Entry 6RD6 (electron microscopy, 2.75 A resolution); this record covers chains 2 and 7 of the 5 polymer chains in the assembly.

Chain 2:
Molecule: ASA-2: Polytomella F-ATP synthase associated subunit 2
Source organism: Polytomella sp. Pringsheim 198.80
Sequence (441 residues; numbered 5 to 445; the number before each row is that of its first residue):
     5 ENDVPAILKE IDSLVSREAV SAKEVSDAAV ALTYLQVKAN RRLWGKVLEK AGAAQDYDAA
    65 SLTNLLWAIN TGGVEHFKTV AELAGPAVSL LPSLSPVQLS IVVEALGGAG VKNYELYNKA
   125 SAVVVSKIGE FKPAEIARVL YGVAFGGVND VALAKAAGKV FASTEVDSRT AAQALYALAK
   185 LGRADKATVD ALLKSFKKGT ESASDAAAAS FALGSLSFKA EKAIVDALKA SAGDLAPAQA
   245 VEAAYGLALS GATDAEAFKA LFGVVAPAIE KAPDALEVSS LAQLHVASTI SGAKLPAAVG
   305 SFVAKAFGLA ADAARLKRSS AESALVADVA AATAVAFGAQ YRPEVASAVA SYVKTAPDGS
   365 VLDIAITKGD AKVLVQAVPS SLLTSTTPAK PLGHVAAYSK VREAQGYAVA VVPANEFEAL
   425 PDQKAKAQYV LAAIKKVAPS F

Chain 7:
Molecule: Mitochondrial ATP synthase associated protein ASA7
Source organism: Polytomella sp. Pringsheim 198.80
Reference sequence: D8V7I2 (D8V7I2_9CHLO); residue numbers follow UniProt; this construct covers 1-190
Sequence (190 residues; each row starts with the number of its first residue):
     1 MSSVRAGVEA GRRDLTTFTF SGLQDAPVAA LSGSIKLNVA AKAGKAEVTV AAGAAKAATQ
    61 VSAAALRKLS GSKISLAEVA RISVLHSSIQ NYLLSLSNER YQLLSQWPDF TTMYGKDFYY
   121 RAHPEDLKKF YDAADEYYKL YETVTEFDSL SALASQVVPN YAARRRSTVH PAIGSTVADG
   181 AFTNFLLSKQ
Disordered / not traced: 1-14

Chain 2 / chain 7 interface:
Pairs across the interface - 120 pairs, chain 2 then chain 7:
  E5(2) - K56(7)
  N6(2) - K56(7)
  N6(2) - A57(7)
  N6(2) - A58(7)  hydrogen bond (side chain-backbone)
  D7(2) - K56(7)  hydrogen bond (backbone-backbone)
  D7(2) - A57(7)
  A10(2) - A55(7)
  I11(2) - V50(7)
  I11(2) - A51(7)
  I11(2) - A52(7)
  I11(2) - A55(7)
  I11(2) - A57(7)  hydrophobic
  E14(2) - A52(7)
  E14(2) - G53(7)
  E14(2) - A55(7)
  I15(2) - I35(7)  hydrophobic
  L18(2) - S34(7)
  L18(2) - I35(7)  hydrophobic
  R21(2) - S34(7)
  K27(2) - L31(7)
  K27(2) - S32(7)
  E28(2) - S32(7)
  E28(2) - S34(7)
  D31(2) - A30(7)
  D31(2) - L31(7)  hydrogen bond (side chain-backbone)
  D31(2) - S32(7)  hydrogen bond (side chain-backbone)
  D31(2) - I35(7)
  V34(2) - P27(7)  hydrophobic
  V34(2) - L37(7)  hydrophobic
  A35(2) - I35(7)  hydrophobic
  A35(2) - V50(7)  hydrophobic
  T37(2) - L66(7)
  T37(2) - L69(7)
  Y38(2) - L23(7)  hydrophobic
  Y38(2) - A26(7)
  Y38(2) - P27(7)  hydrogen bond (side chain-backbone)
  Y38(2) - L37(7)  hydrophobic
  Y38(2) - V39(7)  hydrophobic
  Y38(2) - V48(7)  hydrophobic
  L39(2) - V50(7)  hydrophobic
  Q40(2) - V61(7)
  Q40(2) - A65(7)
  Q40(2) - L69(7)
  V41(2) - I74(7)
  K42(2) - L69(7)  hydrogen bond (side chain-backbone)
  K42(2) - S72(7)  hydrogen bond (side chain-backbone)
  K42(2) - I74(7)
  R45(2) - I74(7)
  R45(2) - S75(7)  hydrogen bond (side chain-backbone)
  R45(2) - L76(7)
  W48(2) - I74(7)
  W48(2) - L76(7)
  G49(2) - L76(7)
  L52(2) - L76(7)  hydrophobic
  A64(2) - L31(7)
  S65(2) - L31(7)
  N68(2) - P27(7)
  N68(2) - L31(7)
  W71(2) - G22(7)  hydrogen bond (side chain-backbone)
  W71(2) - A26(7)  hydrophobic
  W71(2) - P27(7)
  W71(2) - L66(7)  hydrophobic
  N74(2) - L15(7)
  N74(2) - T19(7)
  N74(2) - S21(7)  hydrogen bond
  N74(2) - S70(7)
  T75(2) - S21(7)  hydrogen bond
  T75(2) - G22(7)
  T75(2) - L66(7)
  T75(2) - L69(7)
  T75(2) - S70(7)
  G76(2) - L69(7)
  G77(2) - L15(7)
  G77(2) - S70(7)
  G77(2) - K73(7)
  G77(2) - I74(7)  hydrogen bond (backbone-backbone)
  V78(2) - I74(7)
  V78(2) - L76(7)  hydrophobic
  E79(2) - L15(7)  hydrogen bond (side chain-backbone)
  E79(2) - K73(7)
  E79(2) - I74(7)  hydrogen bond (backbone-backbone)
  E79(2) - S75(7)  hydrogen bond
  E79(2) - L76(7)  hydrogen bond (backbone-backbone)
  H80(2) - L76(7)
  H80(2) - E78(7)  salt bridge
  V101(2) - D25(7)
  E108(2) - F20(7)
  E108(2) - S21(7)
  G112(2) - L15(7)
  G112(2) - T16(7)  hydrogen bond (backbone-backbone)
  A113(2) - L15(7)
  E139(2) - D25(7)
  R142(2) - D25(7)  salt bridge
  Y145(2) - T16(7)  hydrogen bond
  Y145(2) - F18(7)  hydrogen bond (side chain-backbone)
  Y145(2) - F20(7)  hydrophobic
  F149(2) - T16(7)
  R173(2) - F20(7)
  R173(2) - Q24(7)  hydrogen bond
  R173(2) - R67(7)
  A176(2) - F20(7)
  Q177(2) - F20(7)
  Y180(2) - T16(7)
  Y180(2) - T17(7)
  Y180(2) - F18(7)  hydrophobic
  Y180(2) - F20(7)  hydrophobic
  S206(2) - R67(7)
  S208(2) - F18(7)
  S208(2) - R67(7)
  D209(2) - F20(7)
  D209(2) - R67(7)  salt bridge
  A211(2) - F18(7)  hydrophobic
  A212(2) - F18(7)  hydrophobic
  A212(2) - F20(7)  hydrophobic
  D238(2) - K68(7)  salt bridge
  A240(2) - G71(7)
  Q243(2) - T17(7)
  Q243(2) - F18(7)
  E246(2) - T17(7)  hydrogen bond
  E246(2) - F18(7)
Interface residues without a listed pair, chain 2 (63 interface residues in all): V8, S30, I73, K82, I105, F215, A242
Interface residues without a listed pair, chain 7 (46 interface residues in all): A29, A54, T59

Summary:
63 residues of chain 2 and 46 residues of chain 7 are in contact; the contacts include 21 hydrogen bonds and 4
salt bridges. Polar pairs include H80(2)-E78(7), R142(2)-D25(7) and D209(2)-R67(7).
Here chain 2 is ASA-2: Polytomella F-ATP synthase associated subunit 2 and chain 7 is Mitochondrial ATP
synthase associated protein ASA7, both from Polytomella sp. Pringsheim 198.80. Entry 6RD6 (CryoEM structure of
Polytomella F-ATP synthase, focussed refinement of upper peripheral stalk) was determined by electron
microscopy together with 6RD4, 6RD5, 6RD7, 6RD8, 6RD9, 6RDA and 46 further entries from the same study.
